9EAB - chains A and D of the 4 polymer chains in the assembly; structure by electron microscopy, 3.39 A resolution.

# Chain A
Molecule: Capsid protein VP1
From: Seneca Valley virus USA/SSV-001
Reference sequence: Q155Z9 (POLG_SVV1); residues 1-258 here correspond to UniProt positions 674-931 (UniProt number = residue number + 673)
Chain sequence (258 residues; each row starts with the number of its first residue):
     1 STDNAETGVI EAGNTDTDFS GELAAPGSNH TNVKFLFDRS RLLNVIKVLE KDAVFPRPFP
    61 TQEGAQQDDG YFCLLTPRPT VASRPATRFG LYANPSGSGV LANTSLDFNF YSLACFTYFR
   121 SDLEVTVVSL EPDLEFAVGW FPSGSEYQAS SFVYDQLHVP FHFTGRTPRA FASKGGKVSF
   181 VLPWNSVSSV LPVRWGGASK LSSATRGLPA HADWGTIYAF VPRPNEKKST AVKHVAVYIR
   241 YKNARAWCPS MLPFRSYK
Disordered / not traced: 13, 20, 28
UniProt features mapped onto this chain:
  - region: Arg-88 to Gly-99 (Interaction with host receptor ANTXR1)
From the paper describing this entry:
  - conformationally variable residues (order/disorder transition): Ser-1 to Ser-28, Ala-65, Gly-97, Ser-229

# Chain D
Molecule: Capsid protein VP4
From: Seneca Valley virus USA/SSV-001
Reference sequence: Q155Z9 (POLG_SVV1); the author numbering skips numbers that UniProt does not, so the offset changes along the chain: 14-38 = UniProt 93-117; 40-72 = UniProt 118-150
Chain sequence (58 residues; numbered 14 to 72; 1 number in that range is skipped by the numbering (no residue carries it; nothing is unmodelled there); the number before each row is that of its first residue):
    14 RGNNGNMTFN YYANTYQNSV DFSTS
    40 SSASGAGPGN SRGGLAGLLT NFSGILNPLG YLK
Disordered / not traced: 40-62
UniProt features mapped onto this chain:
  - site: Lys-72 (Cleavage)
From the paper describing this entry:
  - conformationally variable residues (order/disorder transition): Gly-63 to Lys-72

# Interface between chain A and chain D
Pairs across the interface (5; chain A residue first):
  Thr-7(A) with Leu-71(D)
  Val-9(A) with Leu-71(D), hydrophobic
  Lys-34(A) with Gly-15(D)
  Asp-38(A) with Asn-16(D)
  Arg-120(A) with Asp-34(D), salt bridge
Other interface residues (no listed pair), chain A (9 interface residues in all): Phe-35, Arg-39, Asp-122, Val-181
Other interface residues (no listed pair), chain D (8 interface residues in all): Arg-14, Gln-30, Ser-32, Gly-69

# Summary
9 residues of chain A face 8 of chain D across their interface; the contacts include 1 salt bridge. The
salt-bridged pair is Arg-120(A)/Asp-34(D). The paper reports conformational variability at Ser-1(A), Ala-65(A)
and Gly-63(D) among others.
Chain A is Capsid protein VP1 and chain D is Capsid protein VP4, both from Seneca Valley virus USA/SSV-001;
the structure, Seneca valley virus Altered particle at physiological condition (A-particle[P]), was determined
by electron microscopy together with 9EAA, 9EAC and 9EAD from the same study.
